PDB entry 7ENE | X-ray diffraction, 2.98 A resolution | chains A and B

# Chain A (and B)
Molecule: ORF1a protein
Source organism: Middle East respiratory syndrome coronavirus
Notes: chain B of this document is another copy of the same molecule, construct and numbering; everything in this record applies to it too
UniProt: A0A0A7E693 (A0A0A7E693_9BETC); residues 1-306 here correspond to UniProt positions 3248-3553 (UniProt number = residue number + 3247)
Amino-acid sequence (306 residues; row label = number of the first residue in the row):
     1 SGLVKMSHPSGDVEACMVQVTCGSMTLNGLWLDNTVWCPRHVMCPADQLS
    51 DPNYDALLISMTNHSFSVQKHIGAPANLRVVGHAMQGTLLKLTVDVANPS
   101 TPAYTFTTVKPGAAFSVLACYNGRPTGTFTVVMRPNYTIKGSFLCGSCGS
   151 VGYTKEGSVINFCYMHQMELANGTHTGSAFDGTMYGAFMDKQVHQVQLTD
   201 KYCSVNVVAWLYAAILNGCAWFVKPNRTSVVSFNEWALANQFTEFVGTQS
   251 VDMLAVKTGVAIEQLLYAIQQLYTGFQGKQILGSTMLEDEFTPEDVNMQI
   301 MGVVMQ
Not modelled in the structure: 305-306
Ligand contacts: J7R (N-[(1S,2R)-2-[[4-bromanyl-2-(methylcarbamoyl)-6-nitro-phenyl]amino]cyclohexyl]isoquinoline-4-carboxamide): Met25, His41, Leu49, Phe143, Leu144, Cys145, Gly146, Ser147, Cys148, His166, Gln167, Met168, Glu169, Leu170, His175, Asp190, Lys191, Gln192, Val193, Gln195

# Interface between chain A and chain B
Residue-residue contacts - 77 pairs, chain A then chain B:
  Ser1(A) with Gly141(B); Ser142(B); Phe143(B), hydrogen bond (backbone-backbone); Leu144(B); Glu169(B), hydrogen bond; Asn172(B); Gly173(B); His175(B), hydrogen bond (backbone-side chain)
  Gly2(A) with Gly141(B); Ser142(B), hydrogen bond (backbone-side chain); Gly173(B)
  Val4(A) with Phe129(B), hydrophobic; Lys140(B); Gly141(B); Ser142(B)
  Lys5(A) with Phe129(B)
  Met6(A) with Thr128(B); Phe129(B), hydrophobic
  Ser7(A) with Gly127(B); Thr128(B), hydrogen bond (backbone-backbone)
  Pro9(A) with Ser10(B); Glu14(B); Pro125(B), hydrophobic; Thr126(B)
  Ser10(A) with Pro9(B); Ser10(B), hydrogen bond (backbone-side chain); Glu14(B), hydrogen bond (backbone-side chain)
  Gly11(A) with Gly11(B); Glu14(B), hydrogen bond (backbone-side chain)
  Glu14(A) with Pro9(B); Ser10(B), hydrogen bond (side chain-backbone); Gly11(B), hydrogen bond (side chain-backbone)
  Pro125(A) with Pro9(B), hydrophobic
  Thr126(A) with Pro9(B)
  Gly127(A) with Met6(B); Ser7(B); Pro9(B)
  Thr128(A) with Met6(B); Ser7(B), hydrogen bond (backbone-backbone)
  Phe129(A) with Val4(B), hydrophobic; Lys5(B); Met6(B), hydrophobic
  Lys140(A) with Val4(B)
  Gly141(A) with Ser1(B); Gly2(B); Leu3(B)
  Ser142(A) with Ser1(B); Gly2(B), hydrogen bond (side chain-backbone); Val4(B); Gln299(B), hydrogen bond
  Phe143(A) with Ser1(B), hydrogen bond (backbone-backbone)
  Leu144(A) with Ser1(B); Met298(B); Gln299(B); Ile300(B); Gly302(B)
  Glu169(A) with Ser1(B), hydrogen bond (side chain-backbone)
  Asn172(A) with Ser1(B), hydrogen bond; Asn217(B)
  Gly173(A) with Ser1(B), hydrogen bond (backbone-side chain); Gly2(B); Asn217(B)
  His175(A) with Ser1(B), hydrogen bond (side chain-backbone)
  Asn217(A) with Asn172(B)
  Gln280(A) with Met286(B)
  Gly283(A) with Met286(B)
  Ser284(A) with Met286(B)
  Thr285(A) with Thr285(B), hydrogen bond; Met286(B)
  Met286(A) with Gly283(B); Ser284(B); Thr285(B)
  Met298(A) with Thr126(B)
  Gln299(A) with Ser142(B), hydrogen bond; Leu144(B)
  Ile300(A) with Leu144(B)
  Gly302(A) with Leu144(B)
Interface residues without a listed pair, chain A (38 interface residues in all): Leu3, His8, Leu118, Met301
Interface residues without a listed pair, chain B (38 interface residues in all): His8, Leu118, Gly218, Met301

# Summary
Chain A and chain B each contribute 38 residues to their interface, with 20 hydrogen bonds. Polar pairs
include Ser1(A)-Glu169(B), Ser1(A)-His175(B) and Gly2(A)-Ser142(B). Ligands of chain A: compound J7R.
Both chains are ORF1a protein (Middle East respiratory syndrome coronavirus). Entry 7ENE (Crystal structure of
MERS-CoV 3CLpro in complex with the non-covalent inhibitor WU-04) was determined by X-ray diffraction (same
publication as 7EN8, 7EN9 and 7END).
